6DZT - chains E and I of the 12 polymer chains in the assembly; structure by electron microscopy, 2.99 A resolution.

[Chain E]
Molecule: Histone H3
Source organism: Drosophila melanogaster
UniProt: P02299 (H3_DROME); residues 0-135 here correspond to UniProt positions 1-136 (UniProt number = residue number + 1)
Chain sequence (136 residues; each row starts with the number of its first residue; numbering starts at 0):
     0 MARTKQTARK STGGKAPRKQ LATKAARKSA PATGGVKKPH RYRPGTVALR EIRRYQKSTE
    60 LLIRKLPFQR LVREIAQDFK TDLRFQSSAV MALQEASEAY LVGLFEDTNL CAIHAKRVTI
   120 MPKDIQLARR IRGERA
Not modelled in the structure: 0-37, 134-135

[Chain I]
Molecule: 147-nt DNA strand
Sequence (147 nucleotides; each row starts with the number of its first residue):
     1 ATCGGATGTA TATATCTGAC ACGTGCCTGG AGACTAGGGA GTAATCCCCT TGGCGGTTAA
    61 AACGCGGGGG ACAGCGCGTA CGTGCGTTTA AGCGGTGCTA GAGCTGTCTA CGACCAATTG
   121 AGCGGCCTCG GCACCGGGAT TCTCGAT

[Chain E / chain I interface]
Contacting residue pairs - 26 pairs, chain E then chain I:
  His39(E) - DT7(I)  sugar contact
  Arg40(E) - DG82(I)  base contact
  Arg40(E) - DT83(I)  hydrogen bond to the base
  Arg40(E) - DG84(I)  sugar contact
  Tyr41(E) - DT7(I)  sugar contact
  Tyr41(E) - DG8(I)  sugar contact
  Tyr41(E) - DT83(I)  sugar contact
  Tyr41(E) - DG84(I)  hydrogen bond to the phosphate
  Arg42(E) - DT83(I)  phosphate contact
  Pro43(E) - DG82(I)  phosphate contact
  Pro43(E) - DT83(I)  sugar contact
  Gly44(E) - DG82(I)  phosphate contact
  Gly44(E) - DT83(I)  hydrogen bond to the phosphate
  Thr45(E) - DT83(I)  hydrogen bond to the phosphate
  Val46(E) - DT83(I)  hydrogen bond to the phosphate
  Val46(E) - DG84(I)  phosphate contact
  Ala47(E) - DT83(I)  hydrogen bond to the phosphate
  Arg49(E) - DG8(I)  phosphate contact
  Arg49(E) - DT9(I)  salt bridge to the phosphate
  Lys56(E) - DA10(I)  salt bridge to the phosphate
  Arg63(E) - DG92(I)  phosphate contact
  Lys64(E) - DG92(I)  hydrogen bond to the phosphate
  Leu65(E) - DA91(I)  sugar contact
  Leu65(E) - DG92(I)  phosphate contact
  Pro66(E) - DA91(I)  phosphate contact
  Arg69(E) - DA91(I)  salt bridge to the phosphate
Also at the interface, not in a pair above, chain E (18 interface residues in all): Arg83, Thr118
Also at the interface, not in a pair above, chain I (14 interface residues in all): DG5, DA6, DC81, DA100, DG101

[In short]
18 residues of chain E and 14 residues of chain I are in contact; the contacts include 7 hydrogen bonds and 3
salt bridges. Polar pairs include Arg40(E)-DT83(I), Tyr41(E)-DG84(I) and Gly44(E)-DT83(I).
Chain E is Histone H3 (Drosophila melanogaster) and chain I is a 147-nt DNA strand; the structure, Cryo-EM
structure of nucleosome in complex with a single chain antibody fragment, was determined by electron
microscopy together with 6E0C, 6E0P and 6O1D from the same study.
